Entry 8ENV (electron microscopy, 3.42 A resolution); this record covers chains E and J of the 36 polymer chains in the assembly.

# Chain E
Protein: Sheath protein gp31
From: Pseudomonas phage vB_PaeM_E217
Reference sequence: A0A2K8IA62 (A0A2K8IA62_9CAUD); numbering as in UniProt (aligned over 1-504)
Sequence (504 residues; each row starts with the number of its first residue):
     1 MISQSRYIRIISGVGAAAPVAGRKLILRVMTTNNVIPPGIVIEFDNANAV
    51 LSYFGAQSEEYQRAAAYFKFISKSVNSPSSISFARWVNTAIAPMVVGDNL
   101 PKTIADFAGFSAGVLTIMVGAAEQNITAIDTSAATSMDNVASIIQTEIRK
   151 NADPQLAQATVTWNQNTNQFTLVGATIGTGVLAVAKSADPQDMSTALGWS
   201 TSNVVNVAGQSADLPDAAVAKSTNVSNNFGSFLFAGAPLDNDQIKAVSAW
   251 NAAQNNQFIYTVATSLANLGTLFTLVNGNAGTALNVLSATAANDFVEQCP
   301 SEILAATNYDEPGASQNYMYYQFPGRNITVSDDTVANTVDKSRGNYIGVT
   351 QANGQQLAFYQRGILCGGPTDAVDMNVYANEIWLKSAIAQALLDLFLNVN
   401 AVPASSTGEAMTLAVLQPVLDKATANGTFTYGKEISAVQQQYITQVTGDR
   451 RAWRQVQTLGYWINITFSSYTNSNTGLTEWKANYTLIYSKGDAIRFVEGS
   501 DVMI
Construct notes: conflict Ala-17 (Gly in A0A2K8IA62)

# Chain J
Protein: Baseplate_J domain-containing protein gp44
From: Pseudomonas phage vB_PaeM_E217
Notes: fragment: triplex gp44-confor 1
Reference sequence: A0A2K8HLX5 (A0A2K8HLX5_9CAUD); residue numbers follow UniProt; this construct covers 1-417
Sequence (417 residues; row label = number of the first residue in the row):
     1 MANYNYIVDTGVIVADTADVLSDVEAEFRAALGANINLAASTPQGSLVAA
    51 EAIARSSVMRNEARIANTINPNVSFGTFLDAICALMGIERGSDLSTFGYG
   101 VQVTGRSQTRISTGSRVQTPAGAIFTVMSDVTIPAGGVATIDIKSQEYGN
   151 IPLPVGNLIIIDGTIGWSGAKVIASTRVDPGSRQMSDAELKNARVNRLAI
   201 QGRNSTMAIKAYVSAVPNVTSVNVIENNTGAVQVVNGVSFTLPYAVWVCV
   251 AGNPDKQAVADALWAAHNGGTPWDYGATNNGVPVDGPNGVPVRDPASGRK
   301 YVVKWTTPIMYDGYVNVTVQQGSSSVAPEAIQNAVVNYAQGKVEGEEGLV
   351 VGASLSAFEVAGAIAREIPGIYIKLCQVACVAAGSPAPAPGDFTSEYVMS
   401 AFGQATISVGNVRVTFV

# How chain E and chain J interact
Residue-residue contacts - 15 pairs, chain E then chain J:
  Ala-56(E) / Ile-161(J)  hydrophobic
  Gln-57(E) / Ile-111(J)
  Gln-57(E) / Ser-112(J)
  Gln-57(E) / Thr-113(J)  hydrogen bond (side chain-backbone)
  Gln-57(E) / Ile-161(J)
  Met-137(E) / Trp-167(J)  hydrophobic
  Asp-138(E) / Ile-165(J)
  Asp-138(E) / Trp-167(J)
  Gln-145(E) / Arg-106(J)
  Thr-162(E) / Thr-164(J)
  Trp-163(E) / Trp-167(J)
  Asn-164(E) / Asp-162(J)
  Gln-165(E) / Asp-162(J)
  Gln-165(E) / Trp-167(J)
  Asn-166(E) / Asp-162(J)  hydrogen bond
Other interface residues (no listed pair), chain E (11 interface residues in all): Ser-136

# Summary
The interface between chain E and chain J involves 11 residues on one side and 9 on the other, with 2 hydrogen
bonds. Among the polar pairs are Gln-57(E)/Thr-113(J) and Asn-166(E)/Asp-162(J).
Here chain E is Sheath protein gp31 and chain J is Baseplate_J domain-containing protein gp44, both from
Pseudomonas phage vB_PaeM_E217. Entry 8ENV (In situ cryo-EM structure of Pseudomonas phage E217 tail baseplate
in C6 map) was determined by electron microscopy, deposited together with 8FRS, 8FUV, 8FVG and 8FVH.
